PDB entry 2F36 | X-ray diffraction, 2.11 A resolution | chains A and D of the 4 polymer chains in the assembly

== Chain A (and D) ==
Name: Glutamate receptor, ionotropic kainate 1
Organism: Rattus norvegicus
Notes: fragment: GluR5 ligand binding core (sequence database 446-559 and 682-821); chain D of this document is another copy of the same molecule, construct and numbering; everything in this record applies to it too
Reference sequence: P22756 (GRIK1_RAT); the construct has insertions or renumbered stretches relative to UniProt, so the offset changes along the chain: 3-116 = UniProt 446-559; 119-258 = UniProt 682-821
Chain sequence (258 residues; row label = number of the first residue in the row):
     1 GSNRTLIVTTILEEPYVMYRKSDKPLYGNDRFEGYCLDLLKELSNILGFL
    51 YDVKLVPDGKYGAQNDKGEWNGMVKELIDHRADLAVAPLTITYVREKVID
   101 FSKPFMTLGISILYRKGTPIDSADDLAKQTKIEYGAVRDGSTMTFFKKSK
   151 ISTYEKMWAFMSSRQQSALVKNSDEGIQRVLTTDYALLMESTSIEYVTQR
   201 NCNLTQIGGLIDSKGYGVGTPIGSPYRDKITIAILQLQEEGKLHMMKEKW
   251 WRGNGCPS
Not modelled in the structure: 1-4 (chain D: 1-4, 253-258)
Sequence notes: cloning artifact (1-2); linker (117-118); engineered mutation S258 (Glu821 in P22756)
Disulfides: C202-C256
Small-molecule neighbours: glutamic acid (GLU): Y61, P88, L89, T90, R95, G140, S141, T142, L188, E190, Y216

== Interface between chain A and chain D ==
Pairs across the interface (25; chain A residue first):
  E14(A) - D121(D)
  Y19(A) - P119(D)
  K21(A) - P119(D)
  K21(A) - I120(D)
  K21(A) - K128(D)  hydrogen bond (backbone-side chain)
  D23(A) - Q129(D)
  K116(A) - E248(D)
  G117(A) - H244(D)  hydrogen bond (backbone-side chain)
  G117(A) - E248(D)
  Q178(A) - K116(D)  hydrogen bond
  Q178(A) - C202(D)
  L181(A) - Q199(D)
  T182(A) - T198(D)
  R200(A) - Q206(D)  hydrogen bond (backbone-side chain)
  R200(A) - G208(D)
  R200(A) - G209(D)
  C202(A) - L210(D)  hydrophobic
  N203(A) - E195(D)
  N203(A) - Q199(D)
  N254(A) - L210(D)  hydrogen bond (side chain-backbone)
  N254(A) - I211(D)  hydrogen bond (side chain-backbone)
  P257(A) - T107(D)
  P257(A) - L210(D)
  P257(A) - S213(D)
  S258(A) - T107(D)
Also at the interface, not in a pair above, chain A (21 interface residues in all): R20, S22, T118, Y196, N201, G255
Also at the interface, not in a pair above, chain D (23 interface residues in all): L108, K131, I132, L204

== In short ==
The interface between chain A and chain D involves 21 residues on one side and 23 on the other, with 6
hydrogen bonds. Polar pairs include K21(A)-K128(D), G117(A)-H244(D) and Q178(A)-K116(D). Ligands of chain A:
glutamic acid.
Both chains are Glutamate receptor, ionotropic kainate 1 (Rattus norvegicus). Entry 2F36 (Crystal Structure of
the GluR5 Ligand Binding Core Dimer with Glutamate At 2.1 Angstroms Resolution) was determined by X-ray
diffraction, deposited together with 2F34 and 2F35.
